PDB entry 6HIX | electron microscopy, 3.39 A resolution | chains AP and AA of the 91 polymer chains in the assembly

== Chain AP ==
Protein: ul15m
Organism: Trypanosoma brucei brucei
Reference sequence: Q57U68 (Q57U68_TRYB2); residue numbers follow UniProt; this construct covers 1-374
Chain sequence (374 residues; row label = number of the first residue in the row):
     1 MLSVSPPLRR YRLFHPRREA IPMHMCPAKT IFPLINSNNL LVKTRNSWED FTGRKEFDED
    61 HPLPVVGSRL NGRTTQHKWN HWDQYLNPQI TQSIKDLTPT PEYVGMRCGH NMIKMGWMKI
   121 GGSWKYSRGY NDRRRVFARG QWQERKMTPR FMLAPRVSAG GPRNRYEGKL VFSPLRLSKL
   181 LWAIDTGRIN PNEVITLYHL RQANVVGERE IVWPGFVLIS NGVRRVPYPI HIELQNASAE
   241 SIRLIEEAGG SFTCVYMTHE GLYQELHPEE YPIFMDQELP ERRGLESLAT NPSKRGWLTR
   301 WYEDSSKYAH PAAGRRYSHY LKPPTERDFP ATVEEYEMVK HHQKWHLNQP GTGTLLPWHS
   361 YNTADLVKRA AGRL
Unresolved in the structure: 1-9, 137-149
Residues lining bound ligands: NAD (nicotinamide-adenine-dinucleotide): Glu-270, Tyr-271, Pro-272, Met-275

== Chain AA ==
Molecule: 12S rRNA
Organism: Trypanosoma brucei brucei
Sequence (1178 nucleotides; row label = number of the first residue in the row; note: 5 numbers in that range are skipped by the numbering (no residue carries them; nothing is unmodelled there); a row labelled like 455A-455E holds insertion residues (455A, then the next letters in order)):
     1 AUUUUACCAA UUAAGAAGAA UAUUAUAAUA AUGGGUGUCU UAUAUUUUAA AUAAAUAUUU
    61 AAAUUCCGUG UAGUAAAUUU AUUAUUUGUA UUAUUUAUAU AAUAGGUGUA UUAUAUUUAA
   121 AUUUUAAAUU UGUUGUUUUA UAUUUAGAUA CAUAUUUAUA GAUUAAUAUA UUUAAAUAAU
   181 AUUUUAAAAU UUAUUGAACU GUAAUUAUUA GUUUAAUAUU UUUAGUUUGA UGUUGAAAUA
   241 UUUAAUUAAA GAUGUUACAG UUGUUCUAUA UGUACCAAAU AAAUAUAGUA AGAUUAUUUU
   301 AGUUGAAUUA AUAAAUAAAU AUUUAUUUUU CUUUGUAAAU AUUAUGAACA AUUUAAAAAU
   361 UAAUCUGUUU AACUAAAAUG UUAUAUAUAA UAAUCUAAGU UAAUUUGAAU AUUAAAAGUA
   421 CAAGUAUAAU UUGUAAUUCU AAAGUAUA
   454 UU
455A-455E AAUGG
   456 UAUAUUUUUA GUAGGUAAAU GAAAAGUAUA AAUGGAUAUA ACUUAAUAUU UAAUAUUUGU
   516 UUAAUGAAAA GUAUUUUAUU AUUAUAUUGU AUAGUAUUAU UAUAGUGUAU AGUUUUUUAA
   576 AAAUAUAAAA AUAUUGUUAA UAAAAUUAUC GUAUUUUAAG UGCGUUAAUU AAAUGCGUUU
   636 AUCUAAGAUA AUUAUUUAAG AUUAUUCUUG UAAAUAUAUU UAAAUAUUAA UAAUUCUUAA
   696 AAUAAAGAAA CAUCCUCAAU UGCAAUAUUA UUGUAGCAUA GUAAUUUCUU AACUAAGUAU
   756 UUAAUUUUUC CAUAGAAAAU UUUUAAAUUA CAAGAAAGAA AAUAAAGUAU GAAUUAAUAU
   816 CAAAAUUUUA AUAAAAAUUA AAAAAUUAAA AUAGGGCAAG UCCUACUCUC CUUUACAAAA
   876 GAAACAUUAU GAUAUGUAAU UGUAUGUUUG AUUGGGGCAA UACUAUAUUU AUUUAUAUAG
   936 CAUAAGAACU AUAUUCUUUG AAAUUAUAAA AGGUUCGAGC AGGUUAACAA GCAUUAAAAA
   996 UAAAUGUGUU UCAUCGUCUA CUUAUUACCA UGAUUGAUUG UUCAUCAAAA UAGUAAUUCG
  1056 UUAGUUGGGU UAAAAUCGUU GUAAAGCAGA UUUGUUUAUA UAUUUAAUUU UUAUAAUUAA
  1116 UAAUAAUUAA UAUAAGUACG CAAGGAUUGA UUAUUGAAAA AAGAAAGAAG AAUAUAAUUU
  1176 AUA
Unresolved in the structure: 199-276, 304-316, 345-368, 455A-455E, 584-793, 849-874, 894-943, 956-1095, 1117-1155, 1177-1178
Differences from the reference sequence: conflict A448 (U1811 in 343546), A622 (U1985 in 343546), A636 (G1999 in 343546), G702 (A2065 in 343546), C706 (U2069 in 343546), C743 (G2106 in 343546), G752 (A2115 in 343546), U757 (A2120 in 343546), U760 (G2123 in 343546), U762 (G2125 in 343546), G789 (C2152 in 343546), G793 (U2156 in 343546), A875 (G2238 in 343546), G876 (A2239 in 343546), A877 (G2240 in 343546)
Bound ions: Mg2+ site 1 near A30 (its only coordinating residue here); Mg2+ site 2 near A140 (its only coordinating residue here); Mg2+ site 3 near A146 (its only coordinating residue here); Mg2+ site 4: U396, U438, C439; Mg2+ site 5: A411, U413, A414

== How chain AP and chain AA interact ==
Contacting residue pairs (128; chain AP residue first):
  Arg-10(AP) / A378(AA)  sugar contact
  Arg-10(AP) / U379(AA)  hydrogen bond to the phosphate
  Arg-10(AP) / U458(AA)  salt bridge to the phosphate
  Tyr-11(AP) / A378(AA)  base contact
  Tyr-11(AP) / U379(AA)  stacking on the base
  Tyr-11(AP) / U463(AA)  base contact
  Arg-12(AP) / U379(AA)  base contact
  Leu-13(AP) / A378(AA)  base contact
  Gly-67(AP) / G469(AA)  phosphate contact
  Ser-68(AP) / G469(AA)  phosphate contact
  Arg-69(AP) / G469(AA)  hydrogen bond to the phosphate
  Arg-69(AP) / G470(AA)  salt bridge to the phosphate
  Leu-70(AP) / G470(AA)  sugar contact
  Gln-76(AP) / A479(AA)  hydrogen bond to the sugar
  Lys-78(AP) / A479(AA)  salt bridge to the phosphate
  Ser-93(AP) / A479(AA)  hydrogen bond to the base
  Ile-94(AP) / A483(AA)  phosphate contact
  Lys-95(AP) / A479(AA)  hydrogen bond to the sugar
  Lys-95(AP) / G481(AA)  salt bridge to the phosphate
  Lys-95(AP) / U482(AA)  sugar contact
  Asp-96(AP) / A479(AA)  hydrogen bond to the base
  Pro-99(AP) / U153(AA)  base contact
  Thr-100(AP) / U153(AA)  base contact
  Glu-102(AP) / A152(AA)  sugar contact
  Glu-102(AP) / A154(AA)  phosphate contact
  Tyr-103(AP) / U153(AA)  sugar contact
  Val-104(AP) / A152(AA)  base contact
  Gly-105(AP) / A152(AA)  base contact
  Met-106(AP) / A152(AA)  base contact
  Arg-107(AP) / A150(AA)  salt bridge to the phosphate
  Arg-107(AP) / A152(AA)  salt bridge to the phosphate
  Arg-107(AP) / U475(AA)  base contact
  Cys-108(AP) / A296(AA)  base contact
  Cys-108(AP) / U475(AA)  base contact
  Cys-108(AP) / G476(AA)  sugar contact
  Gly-109(AP) / U475(AA)  sugar contact
  Ile-113(AP) / A341(AA)  sugar contact
  Ile-113(AP) / U342(AA)  sugar contact
  Lys-114(AP) / U320(AA)  hydrogen bond to the sugar
  Lys-114(AP) / A321(AA)  sugar contact
  Lys-114(AP) / U342(AA)  base contact
  Gly-116(AP) / A321(AA)  sugar contact
  Trp-117(AP) / U322(AA)  sugar contact
  Trp-117(AP) / A474(AA)  hydrogen bond to the sugar
  Trp-117(AP) / U475(AA)  stacking on the base
  Met-118(AP) / A474(AA)  base contact
  Met-118(AP) / U475(AA)  sugar contact
  Lys-119(AP) / U297(AA)  phosphate contact
  Lys-119(AP) / A474(AA)  hydrogen bond to the base
  Lys-119(AP) / G476(AA)  phosphate contact
  Ile-120(AP) / U295(AA)  phosphate contact
  Ile-120(AP) / A296(AA)  sugar contact
  Ile-120(AP) / U297(AA)  phosphate contact
  Gly-121(AP) / U295(AA)  hydrogen bond to the phosphate
  Gly-122(AP) / A474(AA)  base contact
  Ser-123(AP) / A474(AA)  hydrogen bond to the base
  Trp-124(AP) / U294(AA)  stacking on the base
  Trp-124(AP) / U295(AA)  hydrogen bond to the phosphate
  Lys-125(AP) / A128(AA)  salt bridge to the phosphate
  Lys-125(AP) / U129(AA)  phosphate contact
  Ser-127(AP) / U294(AA)  hydrogen bond to the base
  Arg-128(AP) / G288(AA)  sugar contact
  Tyr-130(AP) / A150(AA)  base contact
  Asn-131(AP) / U183(AA)  base contact
  Asn-131(AP) / U294(AA)  hydrogen bond to the base
  Arg-134(AP) / A150(AA)  salt bridge to the phosphate
  Arg-134(AP) / U182(AA)  hydrogen bond to the sugar
  Arg-134(AP) / U183(AA)  hydrogen bond to the sugar
  Arg-135(AP) / U183(AA)  base contact
  Arg-135(AP) / U184(AA)  hydrogen bond to the base
  Val-136(AP) / U183(AA)  phosphate contact
  Met-152(AP) / C66(AA)  base contact
  Met-152(AP) / C67(AA)  base contact
  Arg-156(AP) / C66(AA)  hydrogen bond to the base
  Arg-156(AP) / C944(AA)  phosphate contact
  Ser-158(AP) / A165(AA)  hydrogen bond to the sugar
  Pro-162(AP) / A165(AA)  phosphate contact
  Pro-162(AP) / A166(AA)  phosphate contact
  Arg-163(AP) / U163(AA)  salt bridge to the phosphate
  Arg-163(AP) / U164(AA)  salt bridge to the phosphate
  Arg-163(AP) / A166(AA)  phosphate contact
  Asn-164(AP) / A62(AA)  phosphate contact
  Asn-164(AP) / A63(AA)  hydrogen bond to the phosphate
  Arg-165(AP) / A61(AA)  sugar contact
  Arg-165(AP) / A62(AA)  sugar contact
  Arg-165(AP) / A63(AA)  phosphate contact
  Tyr-166(AP) / A166(AA)  phosphate contact
  Tyr-166(AP) / U167(AA)  hydrogen bond to the phosphate
  Lys-169(AP) / U167(AA)  salt bridge to the phosphate
  Leu-170(AP) / A168(AA)  phosphate contact
  Pro-174(AP) / G161(AA)  base contact
  Arg-176(AP) / G161(AA)  sugar contact
  Arg-176(AP) / U173(AA)  salt bridge to the phosphate
  Lys-179(AP) / U159(AA)  hydrogen bond to the phosphate
  Lys-179(AP) / A160(AA)  salt bridge to the phosphate
  Arg-188(AP) / A158(AA)  salt bridge to the phosphate
  Asn-204(AP) / A158(AA)  hydrogen bond to the phosphate
  Asn-204(AP) / U159(AA)  base contact
  Val-205(AP) / U159(AA)  sugar contact
  Gly-207(AP) / U159(AA)  base contact
  Arg-209(AP) / U159(AA)  base contact
  Arg-209(AP) / A160(AA)  base contact
  Arg-209(AP) / U177(AA)  hydrogen bond to the base
  Glu-210(AP) / U159(AA)  sugar contact
  Glu-210(AP) / A160(AA)  sugar contact
  Ile-219(AP) / G161(AA)  base contact
  Ile-219(AP) / A170(AA)  sugar contact
  Ile-219(AP) / U171(AA)  phosphate contact
  Ser-220(AP) / U171(AA)  hydrogen bond to the phosphate
  Ser-220(AP) / U172(AA)  phosphate contact
  Asn-221(AP) / U171(AA)  phosphate contact
  Asn-221(AP) / U172(AA)  phosphate contact
  Asn-221(AP) / U173(AA)  hydrogen bond to the phosphate
  Gly-222(AP) / U172(AA)  hydrogen bond to the phosphate
  Val-223(AP) / U172(AA)  phosphate contact
  Asn-236(AP) / U169(AA)  phosphate contact
  Ser-238(AP) / A170(AA)  hydrogen bond to the sugar
  Ser-238(AP) / U171(AA)  phosphate contact
  Ala-239(AP) / A170(AA)  phosphate contact
  Glu-240(AP) / U171(AA)  phosphate contact
  Arg-283(AP) / U167(AA)  salt bridge to the phosphate
  Arg-283(AP) / A168(AA)  salt bridge to the phosphate
  Ser-287(AP) / A168(AA)  hydrogen bond to the phosphate
  Lys-294(AP) / U169(AA)  salt bridge to the phosphate
  Lys-368(AP) / U167(AA)  sugar contact
  Arg-369(AP) / U167(AA)  hydrogen bond to the sugar
  Ala-370(AP) / A166(AA)  base contact
  Ala-370(AP) / U167(AA)  hydrogen bond to the base
Interface residues without a listed pair, chain AP (88 interface residues in all): Arg-54, Asn-111, Met-115, Asp-132, Arg-133, Phe-151, Gly-160, Glu-167, Phe-172, Val-217, Val-367
Interface residues without a listed pair, chain AA (60 interface residues in all): U149, A293, U298, A319, A468, A480

== Overview ==
88 residues of chain AP and 60 residues of chain AA are in contact; the contacts include 31 hydrogen bonds, 17
salt bridges and 3 aromatic stacking contacts. Polar pairs include Ser-93(AP)/A479(AA), Asp-96(AP)/A479(AA)
and Lys-119(AP)/A474(AA). Chain AP binds NAD.
Chain AP is ul15m and chain AA is 12S rRNA, both from Trypanosoma brucei brucei; the structure, Cryo-EM
structure of the Trypanosoma brucei mitochondrial ribosome - This entry contains the large mitoribosomal
subunit, was determined by electron microscopy, deposited together with 6HIV, 6HIW, 6HIY and 6HIZ.
